4JGC - chains A and C of the 3 polymer chains in the assembly; structure by X-ray diffraction, 2.58 A resolution.

[Chain A]
Protein: G/T mismatch-specific thymine DNA glycosylase
Source organism: Homo sapiens
Notes: EC 3.2.2.29
Reference sequence: Q13569 (TDG_HUMAN); residues 111-308 here = UniProt positions 111-308
Amino-acid sequence (204 residues; each row starts with the number of its first residue):
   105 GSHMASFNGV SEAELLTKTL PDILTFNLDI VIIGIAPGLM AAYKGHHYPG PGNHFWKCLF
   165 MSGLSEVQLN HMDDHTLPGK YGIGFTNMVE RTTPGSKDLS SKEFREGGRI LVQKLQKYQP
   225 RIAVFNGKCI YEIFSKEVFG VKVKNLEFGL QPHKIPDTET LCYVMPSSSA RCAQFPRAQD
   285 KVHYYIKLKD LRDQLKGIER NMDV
Disordered / not traced: 105-109, 306-308
Differences from the reference sequence: expression tag (105-110); engineered mutation Ala140 (Asn in Q13569)
Ligand contacts: 1RT (4-amino-2-oxo-1,2-dihydropyrimidine-5-carboxylic acid): Ile137, Gly138, Ile139, Ala140, Pro141, Gly142, Tyr152, Asn191, Asn230, Gly231, Ser271, Ser272, Ser273
Swiss-Prot annotation at these positions:
  - cross-link: Lys248 (Glycyl lysine isopeptide (Lys-Gly) (interchain with G-Cter in SUMO2))
What the authors report for this chain:
  - conformationally variable residues (side-chain flip): Thr197
  - mutagenesis - N140A, N157A (6-fold), N157D (by a factor of 1350), N157D/N230D, N230D (by a factor of 32): decreased catalytic activity on G:U
  - mutagenesis - N140A, N157A (3-fold), N230D (by a factor of 3): decreased catalytic activity on G:5caC
  - binding site for 1RT: Gly138, Ile139, Tyr152, Asn230, Ser271
  - mutagenesis - N230A: decreased stability
  - mutagenesis - N157D: unchanged catalytic activity on 5caC
  - mutagenesis - N157D/N230D: abolished catalytic activity on G:5caC

[Chain C]
Molecule: oligonucleotide
Sequence (28 nucleotides; numbered 1 to 28; the number before each row is that of its first residue):
     1 CAGCTCTGTA CGTGAGCAGT GGACAGCT

[Chain A / chain C interface]
Residue-residue contacts (16; chain A residue first):
  Pro155(A) with DA15(C), phosphate contact; DG16(C), sugar contact
  Lys246(A) with DT5(C), phosphate contact
  Lys248(A) with DC4(C), salt bridge to the phosphate; DT5(C), salt bridge to the phosphate
  Ala274(A) with DG12(C), hydrogen bond to the base
  Arg275(A) with DC11(C), base contact; DG12(C), hydrogen bond to the base
  Cys276(A) with DG12(C), hydrogen bond to the base
  Ala277(A) with DC11(C), base contact; DG12(C), base contact
  Gln278(A) with DC11(C), base contact
  Pro280(A) with DG12(C), hydrogen bond to the base; DT13(C), sugar contact
  Arg281(A) with DT13(C), phosphate contact; DG14(C), salt bridge to the phosphate
Interface residues without a listed pair, chain A (12 interface residues in all): Lys240, Phe279
Interface residues without a listed pair, chain C (9 interface residues in all): DC6

[Overview]
12 residues of chain A face 9 of chain C across their interface; the contacts include 4 hydrogen bonds and 3
salt bridges. Among the polar pairs are Ala274(A)-DG12(C), Arg275(A)-DG12(C) and Cys276(A)-DG12(C). The paper
reports a binding site for 1RT at Gly138(A), Ile139(A) and Tyr152(A) among others; N140A, N157A and N157D of
chain A, among others, reduce catalytic activity on G:U; 6 substitutions were tested in all.
Here chain A is G/T mismatch-specific thymine DNA glycosylase (Homo sapiens) and chain C is oligonucleotide.
Entry 4JGC (Human TDG N140A mutant IN A COMPLEX WITH 5-carboxylcytosine (5caC)) was determined by X-ray
diffraction.
